6M6C - chains B and D of the 8 polymer chains in the assembly; structure by electron microscopy, 3.10 A resolution.

== Chain B ==
Molecule: DNA-directed RNA polymerase subunit alpha
From: Thermus thermophilus (strain HB8 / ATCC 27634 / DSM 579)
Notes: EC 2.7.7.6
UniProtKB: Q5SHR6 (RPOA_THET8); numbering as in UniProt (aligned over 1-315)
Amino-acid sequence (315 residues; each row starts with the number of its first residue):
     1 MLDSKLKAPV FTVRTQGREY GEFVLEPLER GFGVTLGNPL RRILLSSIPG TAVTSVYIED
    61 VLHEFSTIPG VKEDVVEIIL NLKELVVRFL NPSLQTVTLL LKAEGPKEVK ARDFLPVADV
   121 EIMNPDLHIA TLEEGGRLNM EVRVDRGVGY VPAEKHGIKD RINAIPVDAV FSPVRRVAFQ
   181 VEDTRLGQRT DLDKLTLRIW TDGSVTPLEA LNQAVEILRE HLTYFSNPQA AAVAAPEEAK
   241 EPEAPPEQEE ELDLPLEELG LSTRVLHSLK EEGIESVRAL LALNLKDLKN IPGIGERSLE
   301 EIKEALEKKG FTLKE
Disordered / not traced: 1-6, 229-315

== Chain D ==
Molecule: DNA-directed RNA polymerase subunit beta'
From: Thermus thermophilus (strain HB8 / ATCC 27634 / DSM 579)
Notes: EC 2.7.7.6
UniProtKB: Q8RQE8 (RPOC_THET8); residue numbers follow UniProt; this construct covers 1-1524
Amino-acid sequence (1524 residues; row label = number of the first residue in the row):
     1 MKKEVRKVRI ALASPEKIRS WSYGEVEKPE TINYRTLKPE RDGLFDERIF GPIKDYECAC
    61 GKYKRQRFEG KVCERCGVEV TKSIVRRYRM GHIELATPAA HIWFVKDVPS KIGTLLDLSA
   121 TELEQVLYFS KYIVLDPKGA ILNGVPVEKR QLLTDEEYRE LRYGKQETYP LPPGVDALVK
   181 DGEEVVKGQE LAPGVVSRLD GVALYRFPRR VRVEYVKKER AGLRLPLAAW VEKEAYKPGE
   241 ILAELPEPYL FRAEEEGVVE LKELEEGAFL VLRREDEPVA TYFLPVGMTP LVVHGEIVEK
   301 GQPLAEAKGL LRMPRQVRAA QVEAEEEGET VYLTLFLEWT EPKDYRVQPH MNVVVPEGAR
   361 VEAGDKIVAA IDPEEEVIAE AEGVVHLHEP ASILVVKARV YPFEDDVEVS TGDRVAPGDV
   421 LADGGKVKSD VYGRVEVDLV RNVVRVVESY DIDARMGAEA IQQLLKELDL EALEKELLEE
   481 MKHPSRARRA KARKRLEVVR AFLDSGNRPE WMILEAVPVL PPDLRPMVQV DGGRFATSDL
   541 NDLYRRLINR NNRLKKLLAQ GAPEIIIRNE KRMLQEAVDA LLDNGRRGAP VTNPGSDRPL
   601 RSLTDILSGK QGRFRQNLLG KRVDYSGRSV IVVGPQLKLH QCGLPKRMAL ELFKPFLLKK
   661 MEEKGIAPNV KAARRMLERQ RDIKDEVWDA LEEVIHGKVV LLNRAPTLHR LGIQAFQPVL
   721 VEGQSIQLHP LVCEAFNADF DGDQMAVHVP LSSFAQAEAR IQMLSAHNLL SPASGEPLAK
   781 PSRDIILGLY YITQVRKEKK GAGLEFATPE EALAAHERGE VALNAPIKVA GRETSVGRLK
   841 YVFANPDEAL LAVAHGIVDL QDVVTVRYMG KRLETSPGRI LFARIVAEAV EDEKVAWELI
   901 QLDVPQEKNS LKDLVYQAFL RLGMEKTARL LDALKYYGFT FSTTSGITIG IDDAVIPEEK
   961 KQYLEEADRK LLQIEQAYEM GFLTDRERYD QILQLWTETT EKVTQAVFKN FEENYPFNPL
  1021 YVMAQSGARG NPQQIRQLCG LRGLMQKPSG ETFEVPVRSS FREGLTVLEY FISSHGARKG
  1081 GADTALRTAD SGYLTRKLVD VTHEIVVREA DCGTTNYISV PLFQPDEVTR SLRLRKRADI
  1141 EAGLYGRVLA REVEVLGVRL EEGRYLSMDD VHLLIKAAEA GEIQEVPVRS PLTCQTRYGV
  1201 CQKCYGYDLS MARPVSIGEA VGIVAAQSIG EPGTQLTMRT FHTGGVAGAA DITQGLPRVI
  1261 ELFEARRPKA KAVISEIDGV VRIEETEEKL SVFVESEGFS KEYKLPKEAR LLVKDGDYVE
  1321 AGQPLTRGAI DPHQLLEAKG PEAVERYLVE EIQKVYRAQG VKLHDKHIEI VVRQMMKYVE
  1381 VTDPGDSRLL EGQVLEKWDV EALNERLIAE GKTPVAWKPL LMGVTKSALS TKSWLSAASF
  1441 QNTTHVLTEA AIAGKKDELI GLKENVILGR LIPAGTGSDF VRFTQVVDQK TLKAIEEARK
  1501 EAVEAKERPA ARRGVKREQP GKQA
Disordered / not traced: 1-2, 210-388, 1238-1253, 1503-1524
Bound ions: Zn2+ site 1: Cys-58, Cys-60, Cys-73, Cys-76; Mg2+: Asp-739, Asp-741, Asp-743 (shared with 1 residue of chain R); Zn2+ site 2: Cys-1112, Cys-1194, Cys-1201, Cys-1204

== Interface between chain B and chain D ==
Pairs across the interface (27):
  Leu-45(B) with His-855(D), hydrogen bond (backbone-side chain)
  Phe-65(B) with Pro-809(D), hydrophobic; Leu-839(D)
  Asp-74(B) with Arg-872(D), salt bridge
  Glu-77(B) with Arg-867(D), salt bridge; Arg-872(D), salt bridge
  Leu-80(B) with Val-842(D), hydrophobic; Phe-843(D); Ala-844(D); Arg-867(D)
  Asn-81(B) with Arg-867(D)
  Lys-83(B) with Val-842(D), hydrogen bond (side chain-backbone); Glu-848(D), salt bridge
  Glu-84(B) with Asn-845(D), hydrogen bond
  Gly-149(B) with His-855(D)
  Tyr-150(B) with Phe-843(D); Glu-848(D); Ala-852(D), hydrophobic; His-855(D)
  Glu-154(B) with Lys-840(D), salt bridge
  Val-170(B) with Leu-851(D), hydrophobic
  Ser-172(B) with Leu-851(D)
  Arg-176(B) with Arg-884(D); Glu-888(D), salt bridge; Tyr-937(D)
  Arg-185(B) with Asp-689(D), salt bridge
  Thr-190(B) with Glu-722(D), hydrogen bond
Interface residues without a listed pair, chain B (22 interface residues in all): Ser-46, Val-76, Pro-152, Asp-168, Arg-175, Gln-188
Interface residues without a listed pair, chain D (22 interface residues in all): Asp-685, Asp-847, Ala-854, Ile-857

== Summary ==
The chain B/chain D interface involves 22 residues from each chain; the contacts include 4 hydrogen bonds and
7 salt bridges. Polar contacts include Asp-74(B)/Arg-872(D), Glu-77(B)/Arg-867(D) and Glu-77(B)/Arg-872(D).
The Zn2+ site 1 is built by Cys-58(D), Cys-60(D), Cys-73(D) and Cys-76(D).
Chain B is DNA-directed RNA polymerase subunit alpha and chain D is DNA-directed RNA polymerase subunit beta',
both from Thermus thermophilus (strain HB8 / ATCC 27634 / DSM 579); the structure, CryoEM structure of Thermus
thermophilus RNA polymerase elongation complex, was determined by electron microscopy, deposited together with
6M6A and 6M6B.
